4RJW - chain A; structure by X-ray diffraction, 1.52 A resolution.

# Chain A
Protein: Porin O
From: Pseudomonas aeruginosa
UniProtKB: P32977 (PORO_PSEAE); residues 1-414 here correspond to UniProt positions 25-438 (UniProt number = residue number + 24)
Sequence (429 residues; each row starts with the number of its first residue; numbers below 1 keep their minus sign (Ala-14 is residue -14)):
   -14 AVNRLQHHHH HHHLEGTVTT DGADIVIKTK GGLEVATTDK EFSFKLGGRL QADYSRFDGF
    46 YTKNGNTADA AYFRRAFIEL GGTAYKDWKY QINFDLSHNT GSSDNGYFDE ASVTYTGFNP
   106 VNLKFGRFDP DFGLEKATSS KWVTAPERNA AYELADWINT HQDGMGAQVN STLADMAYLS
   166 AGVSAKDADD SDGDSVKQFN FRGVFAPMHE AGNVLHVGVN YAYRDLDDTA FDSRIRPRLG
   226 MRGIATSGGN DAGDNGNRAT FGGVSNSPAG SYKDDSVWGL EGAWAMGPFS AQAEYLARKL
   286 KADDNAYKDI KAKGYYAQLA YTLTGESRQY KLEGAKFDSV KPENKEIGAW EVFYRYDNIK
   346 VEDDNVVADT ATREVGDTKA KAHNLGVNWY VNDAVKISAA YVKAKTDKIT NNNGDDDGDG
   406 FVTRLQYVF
Unresolved in the structure: -14 to -12
Construct notes: expression tag (-14 to 0)
From the paper describing this entry:
  - specificity-determining residues: Phe62, Asp114 (from molecular simulation)
  - mutagenesis - F62Y/D114Y (8 kcal/mol): increased binding to phosphate (from molecular simulation)
  - mutagenesis - F62Y/D114Y: decreased binding to diphosphate (from molecular simulation)

# Summary
The paper reports that F62Y/D114Y increase binding to phosphate; specificity determinants Phe62 and Asp114.
Chain A is Porin O (Pseudomonas aeruginosa); the structure, Crystal structure of Pseudomonas aeruginosa OprO,
was determined by X-ray diffraction, deposited together with 4RJX.
